6OM1 - chains A and B; structure by X-ray diffraction, 2.66 A resolution.

== Chain A ==
Molecule: Integrin alpha-V
Source organism: Homo sapiens
UniProt: P06756 (ITAV_HUMAN); the construct has insertions or renumbered stretches relative to UniProt, so the offset changes along the chain: 1-399 = UniProt 31-429; 401-595 = UniProt 430-624
Amino-acid sequence (599 residues; row label = number of the first residue in the row):
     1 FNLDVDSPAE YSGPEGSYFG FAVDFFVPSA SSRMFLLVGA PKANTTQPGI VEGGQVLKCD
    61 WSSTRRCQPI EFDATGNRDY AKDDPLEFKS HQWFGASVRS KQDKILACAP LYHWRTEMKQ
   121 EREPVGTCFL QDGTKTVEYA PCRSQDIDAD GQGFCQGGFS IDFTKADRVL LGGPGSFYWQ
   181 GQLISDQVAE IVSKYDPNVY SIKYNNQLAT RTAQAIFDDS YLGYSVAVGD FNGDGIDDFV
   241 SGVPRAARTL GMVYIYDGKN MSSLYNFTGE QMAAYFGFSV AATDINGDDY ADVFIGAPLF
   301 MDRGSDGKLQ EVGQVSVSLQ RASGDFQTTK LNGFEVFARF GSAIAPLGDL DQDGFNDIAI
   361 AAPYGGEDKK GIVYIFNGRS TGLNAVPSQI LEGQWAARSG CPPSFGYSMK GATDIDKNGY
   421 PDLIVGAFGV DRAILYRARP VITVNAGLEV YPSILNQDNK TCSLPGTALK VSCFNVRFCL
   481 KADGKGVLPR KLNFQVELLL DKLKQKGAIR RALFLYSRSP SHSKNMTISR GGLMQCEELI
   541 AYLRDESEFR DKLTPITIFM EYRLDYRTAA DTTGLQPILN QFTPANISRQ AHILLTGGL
Not modelled in the structure: 30, 466-468, 544-545, 599
Differences from the reference sequence: insertion (400); engineered mutation Cys401 (Met430 in P06756); expression tag (596-599)
Disulfide bonds: Cys59-Cys67, Cys108-Cys128, Cys142-Cys155, Cys462-Cys473, Cys479-Cys536
Covalently attached groups: N-acetylglucosamine (NAG) linked to Asn44, Asn260, Asn586; glycan linked to Asn266, Asn459
Bound ions: Ca2+ site 1: Asp230, Asn232, Asp234, Ile236, Asp238; Ca2+ site 2: Asp284, Asn286, Asp288, Tyr290, Asp292; Ca2+ site 3: Asp349, Asp351, Asp353, Phe355, Asp357; Ca2+ site 4: Asp414, Asp416, Asn418, Tyr420, Asp422

== Chain B ==
Molecule: Integrin beta-8
Source organism: Homo sapiens
UniProt: P26012 (ITB8_HUMAN); residues 1-456 here correspond to UniProt positions 43-498 (UniProt number = residue number + 42)
Amino-acid sequence (456 residues; numbered 1 to 456; the number before each row is that of its first residue):
     1 EDNRCASSNA ASCARCLALG PECGWCVQED FISGGSRSER CDIVSNLISK GCSVDSIEYP
    61 SVHVIIPTEN EINTQVTPGE VSIQLRPGAE ANFMLKVHPL KKYPVDLYYL VDVSASMHNN
   121 IEKLNSVGND LSRKMAFFSR DFRLGFGSYV DKTVSPYISI HPERIHNQCS DYNLDCMPPH
   181 GYIHVLSLTE NITEFEKAVH RQKISGNIDT PEGGFDAMLQ AAVCESHIGW RKEAKRLLLV
   241 MTDQTSHLAL DSKLAGIVCP NDGNCHLKNN VYVKSTTMEH PSLGQLSEKL IDNNINVIFA
   301 VQGKQFHWYK DLLPLLPGTI AGEIESKAAN LNNLVVEAYQ KLISEVKVQV ENQVQGIYFN
   361 ITAICPDGSR KPGMEGCRNV TSNDEVLFNV TVTMKKCDVT GGKNYAIIKP IGFNETAKIH
   421 IHRNCSCQCE DNRGPKGKCV DETFLDSKCF QCDENK
Not modelled in the structure: 1-65, 86-91, 165-172, 353-355, 398-403, 421-424, 426-456
Differences from the reference sequence: engineered mutation Cys259 (Val301 in P26012)
Curated features (UniProtKB/Swiss-Prot):
  - binding site (Mg(2+)): Asp112, Ser114, Glu212
  - binding site (Ca(2+)): Asp151, Asn207, Asp209, Pro211, Glu212
  - glycosylation (N-linked (GlcNAc...) asparagine): Asn191, Asn360, Asn379, Asn389, Asn414, Asn424
Disulfide bonds: Cys224-Cys265, Cys365-Cys377, Cys397-Cys425
Covalently attached groups: N-acetylglucosamine (NAG) linked to Asn191, Asn360, Asn379, Asn414
Bound ions: Mg2+: Ser114, Glu212 (together with 2-(N-morpholino)-ethanesulfonic acid); Ca2+: Asp151, Asn207, Asp209, Pro211, Glu212
What the authors report for this chain:
  - contacts within the chain: Asn120-Gln302 (hydrogen bond)

== How chain A and chain B interact ==
Residue-residue contacts - 74 pairs, chain A then chain B:
  Tyr18(A) - Val258(B)  hydrophobic
  Tyr18(A) - Cys259(B)
  Phe21(A) - Lys253(B)
  Phe21(A) - Val258(B)  hydrophobic
  Trp93(A) - Gly256(B)
  Leu111(A) - Leu254(B)
  Leu111(A) - Ala255(B)
  His113(A) - Ser155(B)  hydrogen bond
  Gln120(A) - His161(B)  hydrogen bond (backbone-side chain)
  Glu121(A) - Ser159(B)
  Arg122(A) - Ile160(B)
  Phe154(A) - Pro156(B)  hydrophobic
  Phe154(A) - Ile208(B)  hydrophobic
  Gln156(A) - Pro156(B)
  Gln156(A) - Leu254(B)  hydrogen bond (side chain-backbone)
  Phe159(A) - Lys253(B)
  Phe159(A) - Leu254(B)  hydrophobic
  Pro174(A) - Leu254(B)  hydrophobic
  Trp179(A) - Pro156(B)
  Trp179(A) - Ile208(B)  hydrophobic
  Trp179(A) - Asp209(B)
  Asp219(A) - Thr210(B)
  Asp219(A) - Pro211(B)
  Tyr221(A) - His247(B)
  Tyr221(A) - Asp251(B)
  Tyr221(A) - Leu254(B)
  Tyr224(A) - Leu250(B)  hydrogen bond (side chain-backbone)
  Tyr224(A) - Lys253(B)
  Arg245(A) - Pro211(B)
  Arg245(A) - Thr245(B)
  Arg245(A) - Ser246(B)  hydrogen bond (side chain-backbone)
  Arg245(A) - His247(B)
  Arg245(A) - Asp251(B)  salt bridge
  Arg248(A) - His307(B)  hydrogen bond (side chain-backbone)
  Arg248(A) - Trp308(B)
  Arg248(A) - Asp311(B)  salt bridge
  Thr249(A) - Trp308(B)  hydrogen bond
  Gln271(A) - Leu315(B)
  Met272(A) - Asp311(B)
  Met272(A) - Leu312(B)  hydrophobic
  Met272(A) - Leu315(B)
  Ala273(A) - Leu248(B)  hydrophobic
  Ala273(A) - Leu283(B)  hydrophobic
  Tyr275(A) - Leu248(B)  hydrophobic
  Tyr275(A) - Leu250(B)  hydrophobic
  Tyr275(A) - Asp251(B)  hydrogen bond
  Phe278(A) - Leu250(B)  hydrophobic
  Phe278(A) - Lys253(B)
  Leu299(A) - Leu250(B)  hydrophobic
  Leu299(A) - Ser282(B)
  Met301(A) - Gly284(B)
  Met301(A) - Leu315(B)  hydrophobic
  Ser305(A) - Tyr358(B)
  Asp306(A) - Val350(B)
  Gly307(A) - Met374(B)
  Lys308(A) - Gln349(B)
  Lys308(A) - Val350(B)
  Lys308(A) - Glu351(B)  salt bridge
  Leu309(A) - Leu315(B)
  Glu311(A) - Ser282(B)  hydrogen bond
  Glu311(A) - Gly284(B)
  Glu311(A) - Gln285(B)
  Phe337(A) - Gly284(B)
  Phe337(A) - Gln285(B)
  Phe337(A) - Glu288(B)
  Arg339(A) - Pro260(B)
  Arg339(A) - Glu279(B)  salt bridge
  Arg339(A) - Ser282(B)
  Tyr364(A) - Val258(B)  hydrogen bond (side chain-backbone)
  Tyr364(A) - Pro260(B)
  Cys401(A) - Cys259(B)  disulfide
  Tyr407(A) - Lys253(B)  hydrogen bond
  Tyr407(A) - Val258(B)
  Phe428(A) - Val258(B)  hydrophobic
Other interface residues (no listed pair), chain A (43 interface residues in all): Pro124, Ala149, Pro298, Arg303, Pro402
Other interface residues (no listed pair), chain B (42 interface residues in all): Ala249, Pro314, Asn352, Phe359
Disulfides between the chains: Cys401(A)-Cys259(B)

== Summary ==
43 residues of chain A and 42 residues of chain B are in contact, with 1 disulfide bond, 11 hydrogen bonds and
4 salt bridges. Polar pairs include Arg245(A)-Asp251(B), Arg248(A)-Asp311(B) and Lys308(A)-Glu351(B).
Covalently linked N-acetylglucosamine: at Asn44(A), Asn260(A) and Asn586(A). The paper reports contacts within
the chain involving Asn120(B) and Gln302(B).
Chain A is Integrin alpha-V and chain B is Integrin beta-8, both from Homo sapiens; the structure, Crystal
structure of an atypical integrin, was determined by X-ray diffraction.
